8BA0 - chains I and q of the 43 polymer chains in the assembly; structure by electron microscopy, 3.68 A resolution.

Chain I:
Name: NADH dehydrogenase (ubiquinone) 23 kDa subunit
From: Drosophila melanogaster
Notes: EC 7.1.1.2
UniProt: Q9VF27 (NDUS8_DROME); numbering as in UniProt (aligned over 32-217)
Amino-acid sequence (186 residues; row label = number of the first residue in the row):
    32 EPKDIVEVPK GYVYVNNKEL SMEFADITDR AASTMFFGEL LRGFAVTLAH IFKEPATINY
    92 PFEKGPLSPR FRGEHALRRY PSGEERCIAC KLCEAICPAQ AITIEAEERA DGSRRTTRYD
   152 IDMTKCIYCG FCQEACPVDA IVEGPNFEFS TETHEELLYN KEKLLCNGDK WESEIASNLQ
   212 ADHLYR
Metal / ion sites: 4Fe-4S cluster Fe site 1: Cys-118, Cys-121, Cys-124, Cys-167; 4Fe-4S cluster Fe site 2: Cys-128, Cys-157, Cys-160, Cys-163
Small-molecule neighbours:
  - 4Fe-4S cluster (SF4), molecule 1: His-106, Cys-128, Pro-129, Ala-130, Ile-133, Ile-152, Cys-157, Ile-158, Tyr-159, Cys-160, Gly-161, Phe-162, Cys-163, Glu-174
  - 4Fe-4S cluster (SF4), molecule 2: Leu-108, Cys-118, Ile-119, Ala-120, Cys-121, Lys-122, Leu-123, Cys-124, Ile-135, Tyr-150, Cys-167, Pro-168, Val-169, Ala-171, Ile-172
Swiss-Prot annotation at these positions:
  - binding site ([4Fe-4S] cluster): Cys-118, Cys-121, Cys-124, Cys-128, Cys-157, Cys-160, Cys-163, Cys-167
  - mutagenesis: Gly-199 (G199D: Disrupts mitochondrial function and results in enlarged mitochondria. Neurons present vacuolar lesions leading to neurodegeneration in the central brain ...)

Chain q:
Name: NADH dehydrogenase [ubiquinone] 1 alpha subcomplex subunit 12
From: Drosophila melanogaster
UniProt: Q9VQD7 (Q9VQD7_DROME); residue numbers follow UniProt; this construct covers 5-139
Amino-acid sequence (135 residues; each row starts with the number of its first residue):
     5 LGINRLTKLF QMVREAGGLK QAYLKLYRND DLKIGTLVGI DKYGNKYFEN PYYFYGRNRW
    65 IEFAPHVNMD YDGSMIPAEW YGWMHYKTDL PPIRDGCRPK YKWIADHSEN LSGTKEAYYP
   125 YSTTPNKVEA WEPKA
Small-molecule neighbours: 1,2-Distearoyl-sn-glycerophosphoethanolamine (3PE): Tyr-31, Asp-34, Met-73

How chain I and chain q interact:
Residue-residue contacts - 80 pairs, chain I then chain q:
  Pro-86(I) / Arg-61(q)  hydrogen bond (backbone-side chain)
  Ala-87(I) / Phe-58(q)  hydrophobic
  Ala-87(I) / Arg-61(q)
  Thr-88(I) / Arg-61(q)  hydrogen bond (backbone-side chain)
  Ile-89(I) / Gly-60(q)
  Ile-89(I) / Arg-61(q)
  Asn-90(I) / Asn-33(q)  hydrogen bond (side chain-backbone)
  Asn-90(I) / Lys-37(q)
  Phe-93(I) / Arg-32(q)
  Phe-93(I) / Asn-33(q)
  Phe-93(I) / Trp-64(q)
  Phe-93(I) / Ile-65(q)
  Phe-93(I) / Phe-67(q)  hydrophobic
  Glu-94(I) / Lys-37(q)  salt bridge
  Glu-94(I) / Gly-60(q)
  Glu-94(I) / Arg-61(q)  salt bridge
  Glu-94(I) / Arg-63(q)
  Glu-94(I) / Trp-64(q)
  Lys-95(I) / Ile-80(q)
  Lys-95(I) / Met-88(q)
  Lys-95(I) / His-89(q)  hydrogen bond
  Lys-95(I) / Tyr-90(q)
  Pro-97(I) / His-89(q)
  Pro-97(I) / Tyr-90(q)  hydrophobic
  Leu-98(I) / His-89(q)  hydrogen bond (backbone-backbone)
  Leu-98(I) / Tyr-90(q)
  Ser-99(I) / Lys-91(q)  hydrogen bond (backbone-side chain)
  Pro-100(I) / Lys-91(q)  hydrogen bond (backbone-side chain)
  Tyr-111(I) / Trp-107(q)
  Pro-112(I) / Tyr-105(q)
  Pro-112(I) / Trp-107(q)
  Ser-113(I) / Trp-107(q)
  Gly-114(I) / Trp-107(q)
  Thr-148(I) / Thr-127(q)
  Thr-148(I) / Thr-128(q)
  Arg-149(I) / Ser-126(q)  hydrogen bond
  Arg-149(I) / Thr-127(q)
  Arg-149(I) / Thr-128(q)  hydrogen bond
  Pro-176(I) / Tyr-85(q)
  Pro-176(I) / Lys-91(q)
  Asn-177(I) / Tyr-85(q)
  Phe-178(I) / Tyr-85(q)
  Phe-178(I) / His-89(q)
  Glu-179(I) / Tyr-85(q)  hydrogen bond
  Glu-179(I) / Asn-114(q)  hydrogen bond (backbone-side chain)
  Phe-180(I) / Asn-114(q)
  Ser-181(I) / Asn-114(q)
  Ser-181(I) / Ser-116(q)
  Glu-183(I) / Ser-116(q)
  Glu-183(I) / Gly-117(q)  hydrogen bond (side chain-backbone)
  Glu-186(I) / Tyr-123(q)
  Glu-186(I) / Pro-124(q)
  Glu-187(I) / Ala-121(q)
  Glu-187(I) / Tyr-122(q)
  Leu-189(I) / Tyr-122(q)  hydrogen bond (backbone-side chain)
  Leu-189(I) / Pro-124(q)
  Tyr-190(I) / Tyr-122(q)
  Asn-191(I) / Tyr-122(q)  hydrogen bond (backbone-side chain)
  Asn-191(I) / Tyr-125(q)  hydrogen bond (side chain-backbone)
  Asn-191(I) / Thr-127(q)  hydrogen bond
  Glu-193(I) / Tyr-125(q)
  Lys-194(I) / Tyr-122(q)
  Asp-200(I) / Trp-107(q)
  Asp-200(I) / Ile-108(q)
  Asp-200(I) / Ala-109(q)
  Lys-201(I) / Ala-82(q)
  Lys-201(I) / Ser-112(q)
  Trp-202(I) / Ala-82(q)  hydrophobic
  Trp-202(I) / Tyr-85(q)  hydrophobic
  Trp-202(I) / His-111(q)
  Glu-203(I) / Ile-108(q)
  Ser-204(I) / Arg-102(q)
  Glu-205(I) / Ala-82(q)
  Glu-205(I) / Gly-86(q)  hydrogen bond (side chain-backbone)
  Glu-205(I) / Lys-91(q)
  Glu-205(I) / Arg-102(q)  salt bridge
  Ala-207(I) / Pro-103(q)  hydrophobic
  Ser-208(I) / Arg-102(q)
  Asn-209(I) / Lys-91(q)  hydrogen bond
  Gln-211(I) / Cys-101(q)
Other interface residues (no listed pair), chain I (51 interface residues in all): Tyr-91, Pro-92, Gly-96, Arg-101, Phe-102, Arg-110, Glu-136, Thr-182, Lys-192
Other interface residues (no listed pair), chain q (45 interface residues in all): Asp-35, Tyr-75, Gly-77, Pro-81, Glu-83, Thr-92, Asp-110

Overview:
51 residues of chain I and 45 residues of chain q are in contact, with 18 hydrogen bonds and 3 salt bridges.
Among the polar pairs are Glu-94(I)/Lys-37(q), Glu-94(I)/Arg-61(q) and Glu-205(I)/Arg-102(q). Chain I binds
4Fe-4S cluster. Chain q binds 1,2-Distearoyl-sn-glycerophosphoethanolamine.
Here chain I is NADH dehydrogenase (ubiquinone) 23 kDa subunit and chain q is NADH dehydrogenase [ubiquinone]
1 alpha subcomplex subunit 12, both from Drosophila melanogaster. Entry 8BA0 (Drosophila melanogaster complex
I in the Twisted state (Dm2)) was determined by electron microscopy (same publication as 8B9Z).
